1OWG - chains C and A of the 5 polymer chains in the assembly; structure by X-ray diffraction, 2.10 A resolution.

Chain C:
Molecule: Phage lambda H' site
Sequence (35 nucleotides; each row starts with the number of its first residue; the depositors numbered this strand downwards along its sequence, so these rows (ascending numbers) run in the REVERSE of the deposited 5'-to-3' order):
    16 CGGTTTTTTC GTAACGAATA GTTAAACATC GTGGC

Chain A:
Molecule: Integration Host Factor Alpha-subunit
Organism: Escherichia coli
UniProt: P0A6X7 (IHFA_ECOLI); residue numbers follow UniProt; this construct covers 1-99
Amino-acid sequence (99 residues; numbered 1 to 99; the number before each row is that of its first residue):
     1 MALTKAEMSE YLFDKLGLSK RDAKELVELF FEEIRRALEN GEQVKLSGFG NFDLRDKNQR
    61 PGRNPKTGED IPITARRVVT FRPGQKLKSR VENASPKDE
Not modelled in the structure: 1, 98-99
UniProt features mapped onto this chain:
  - mutagenesis: Pro65 (P65L: Alters DNA-binding specificity), Lys66 (K66S: Alters DNA-binding specificity)

Interface between chain C and chain A:
Residue-residue contacts (16):
  DT21(C) with Lys45(A), salt bridge to the phosphate
  DT22(C) with Lys45(A), phosphate contact
  DC30(C) with Arg82(A), salt bridge to the phosphate; Lys88(A), salt bridge to the phosphate
  DG31(C) with Thr80(A), phosphate contact; Arg82(A), salt bridge to the phosphate
  DA32(C) with Arg55(A), salt bridge to the phosphate; Lys57(A), phosphate contact
  DA33(C) with Lys57(A), phosphate contact
  DT34(C) with Pro61(A), sugar contact
  DA35(C) with Pro61(A), phosphate contact; Arg63(A), sugar contact
  DG36(C) with Arg63(A), hydrogen bond to the base
  DT37(C) with Arg63(A), hydrogen bond to the base
  DT38(C) with Pro65(A), base contact; Lys66(A), base contact
Interface residues without a listed pair, chain C (13 interface residues in all): DT20, DA39
Interface residues without a listed pair, chain A (12 interface residues in all): Ser47, Arg60

Overview:
13 residues of chain C face 12 of chain A across their interface; the contacts include 2 hydrogen bonds and 5
salt bridges. Polar contacts include DG36(C)-Arg63(A), DT37(C)-Arg63(A) and DT21(C)-Lys45(A). UniProt lists 2
mutagenesis sites on chain A.
Chain C is Phage lambda H' site and chain A is Integration Host Factor Alpha-subunit (Escherichia coli); the
structure, Crystal structure of WT IHF complexed with an altered H' site (T44A), was determined by X-ray
diffraction, deposited together with 1OUZ and 1OWF.
